PDB entry 8JH4 | electron microscopy, 3.20 A resolution | chains N and g of the 23 polymer chains in the assembly

# Chain N
Molecule: 198-nt DNA strand
Source organism: synthetic construct
Sequence (198 nucleotides; each row starts with the number of its first residue; numbers below 1 keep their minus sign (DG-125 is residue -125)):
  -125 GCTTACGTCAGTCTGGCCATCTTTGTGTTTGGTGTGTTTGGGTGGTGGCC
   -75 GTTTTCGTTGTTTTTTTCTGTCTCGTGCCTGGTGTCTTGGGTGTAATCCC
   -25 CTTGGCGGTTAAAACGCGGGGGACAGCGCGTACGTGCGTTTAAGCGGTGC
    25 TAGAGCTGTCTACGACCAATTGAGCGGCCTCGGCACCGGGATTCTGAT
Disordered / not traced: -125 to -106, -43 to -32

# Chain g
Protein: Histone H2A type 1-B/E
Source organism: Homo sapiens
UniProt: P04908 (H2A1B_HUMAN); residues 0-129 here correspond to UniProt positions 1-130 (UniProt number = residue number + 1)
Amino-acid sequence (130 residues; each row starts with the number of its first residue; numbering starts at 0):
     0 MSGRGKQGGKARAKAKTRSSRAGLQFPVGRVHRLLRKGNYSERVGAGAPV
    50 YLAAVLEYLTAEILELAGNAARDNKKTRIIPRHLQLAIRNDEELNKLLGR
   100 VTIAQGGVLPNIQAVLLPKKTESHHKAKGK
Disordered / not traced: 0-13, 119-129
UniProt features mapped onto this chain:
  - modified residue: Ser1 (N-acetylserine), Arg3 (Citrulline), Lys5 (N6-(2-hydroxyisobutyryl)lysine), Lys9 (N6-(2-hydroxyisobutyryl)lysine), Lys13 (N6-(beta-hydroxybutyryl)lysine), Lys36 (N6-(2-hydroxyisobutyryl)lysine), Lys74 (N6-(2-hydroxyisobutyryl)lysine), Lys75 (N6-(2-hydroxyisobutyryl)lysine), Lys95 (N6-(2-hydroxyisobutyryl)lysine), Gln104 (N5-methylglutamine), Lys118 (N6-(2-hydroxyisobutyryl)lysine), Lys119 (N6-crotonyllysine), Thr120 (Phosphothreonine), Lys125 (N6-crotonyllysine)
  - cross-link (Glycyl lysine isopeptide (Lys-Gly)): Lys13 (interchain with G-Cter in ubiquitin), Lys15 (interchain with G-Cter in ubiquitin), Lys119 (interchain with G-Cter in ubiquitin)

# Interface between chain N and chain g
Contacting residue pairs (11):
  DG-84(N) with Arg77(g), phosphate contact
  DT-83(N) with Arg77(g), salt bridge to the phosphate
  DG-82(N) with Arg77(g), phosphate contact
  DT-73(N) with Gly28(g), phosphate contact; Arg29(g), hydrogen bond to the phosphate
  DT-72(N) with Ala14(g), phosphate contact; Lys15(g), phosphate contact; Thr16(g), phosphate contact; Arg17(g), salt bridge to the phosphate
  DT-71(N) with Ala14(g), phosphate contact; Lys15(g), hydrogen bond to the phosphate
Also at the interface, not in a pair above, chain g (9 interface residues in all): Ser18, Arg32

# Overview
6 residues of chain N and 9 residues of chain g are in contact, with 2 hydrogen bonds and 2 salt bridges.
Among the polar pairs are DT-73(N)-Arg29(g), DT-71(N)-Lys15(g) and DT-83(N)-Arg77(g).
Here chain N is a 198-nt DNA strand (synthetic construct) and chain g is Histone H2A type 1-B/E (Homo
sapiens). Entry 8JH4 (RNA polymerase II elongation complex containing 60 bp upstream DNA loop, stalled at
SHL(-1) of the ...) was determined by electron microscopy together with 8JH2 and 8JH3 from the same study.
